PDB entry 9CFA | X-ray diffraction, 3.06 A resolution | chains H and C of the 3 polymer chains in the assembly

# Chain H
Molecule: Fab eOD-CL04.1 heavy chain
Organism: Homo sapiens
Notes: antibody fragment or engineered binder
Sequence (219 residues; numbered 1 to 218 plus 4 insertion-coded residues; 3 numbers in that range are skipped by the numbering (no residue carries them; nothing is unmodelled there); the number before each row is that of its first residue; a row labelled like 82A-82C holds insertion residues (82A, then the next letters in order)):
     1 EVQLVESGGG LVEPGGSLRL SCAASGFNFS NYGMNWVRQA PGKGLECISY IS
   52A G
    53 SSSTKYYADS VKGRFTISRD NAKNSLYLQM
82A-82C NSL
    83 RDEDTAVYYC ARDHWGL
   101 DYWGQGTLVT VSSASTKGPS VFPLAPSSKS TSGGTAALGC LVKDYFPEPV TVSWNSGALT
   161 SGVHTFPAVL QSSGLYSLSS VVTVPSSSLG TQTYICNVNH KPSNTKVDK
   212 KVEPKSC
Not modelled in the structure: 217-218
Disulfides: Cys22-Cys92, Cys140-Cys196
Covalently attached groups: N-acetylglucosamine (NAG) linked to Asn28

# Chain C
Molecule: germline-targeting HIV-1 gp120 engineered outer domain eODgt8
Organism: Human immunodeficiency virus 1
Sequence (183 residues; each row starts with the number of its first residue; note: 16 numbers in that range are skipped by the numbering (no residue carries them; nothing is unmodelled there)):
     1 ETGDTITLPC RPAPPPHCSS NITGLIL
    33 TRQGGYSNAN TVIFRPSGGD WRDIARCQIA GTVVSTQLFL NGSLAEEEVV IRSEDWRDNA
    93 KSICVQLATS VEIACTGAGH CAISRAKWAN TLKQIASKLR EQYGAKTIIF KPSSGGDPEF
   153 VNHSFNCGGE FFYCAST
   181 QLFASTWFAS TGTHHHHHH
Not modelled in the structure: 1-3, 190-199
Disulfides: Cys10-Cys166, Cys18-Cys159, Cys59-Cys96, Cys107-Cys113
Covalently attached groups: N-acetylglucosamine (NAG) linked to Asn21, Asn73

# Chain H / chain C interface
Residue-residue contacts (12; chain H residue first):
  Asn31(H) with Asp149(C)
  Tyr32(H) with Asp149(C); Glu151(C)
  Tyr50(H) with Arg54(C), hydrogen bond
  Tyr58(H) with Arg54(C)
  Asp95(H) with Trp53(C), hydrogen bond; Arg54(C), salt bridge
  His96(H) with Glu151(C), salt bridge
  Trp97(H) with Trp53(C); Ile56(C), hydrophobic; Val66(C); Ser67(C)
Also at the interface, not in a pair above, chain H (8 interface residues in all): Gly98
Also at the interface, not in a pair above, chain C (10 interface residues in all): Asp52, Thr68, Phe163

# In short
The interface between chain H and chain C involves 8 residues on one side and 10 on the other, with 2 hydrogen
bonds and 2 salt bridges. Polar contacts include Asp95(H)-Arg54(C), His96(H)-Glu151(C) and Tyr50(H)-Arg54(C).
N-acetylglucosamine is covalently linked to Asn28(H).
Here chain H is Fab eOD-CL04.1 heavy chain (Homo sapiens) and chain C is germline-targeting HIV-1 gp120
engineered outer domain eODgt8 (Human immunodeficiency virus 1). Entry 9CFA (Germline-targeting HIV-1 gp120
engineered outer domain eODgt8 in complex with Fab eOD-CL04.1) was determined by X-ray diffraction.
